9D3Q - chains E and J of the 10 polymer chains in the assembly; structure by electron microscopy, 2.80 A resolution.

# Chain E
Name: Histone H3.2
Organism: Homo sapiens
UniProt: Q71DI3 (H32_HUMAN); residues 40-135 here correspond to UniProt positions 41-136 (UniProt number = residue number + 1)
Sequence (96 residues; numbered 40 to 135; the number before each row is that of its first residue):
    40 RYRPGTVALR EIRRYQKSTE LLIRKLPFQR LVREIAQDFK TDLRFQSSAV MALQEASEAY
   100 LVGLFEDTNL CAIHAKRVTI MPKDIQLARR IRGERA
Swiss-Prot annotation at these positions:
  - modified residue: Tyr41 (Phosphotyrosine), Lys56 (N6,N6,N6-trimethyllysine), Ser57 (Phosphoserine), Lys64 (N6-(2-hydroxyisobutyryl)lysine), Lys79 (N6,N6,N6-trimethyllysine), Thr80 (Phosphothreonine), Ser86 (Phosphoserine), Thr107 (Phosphothreonine), Lys115 (N6-acetyllysine), Lys122 (N6-(2-hydroxyisobutyryl)lysine)
  - lipidation: Cys110 (S-palmitoyl cysteine)

# Chain J
Molecule: 5S rDNA (coding strand)
Organism: Xenopus borealis
Sequence (109 nucleotides; row label = number of the first residue in the row; numbers below 1 keep their minus sign (DA-50 is residue -50)):
   -50 ACTTTCAGGG TGGTATGGCC GTAGGCGAGC ACAAGGCTGA CTTTTCCTCC CCTTGTGCTG
    10 CCTTCTGGGG GGGGCCCAGC TCCTCCCCAT GCCAGGGTCT TTTCCCCCA

# How chain E and chain J interact
Pairs across the interface (17):
  Arg42(E) with DT-6(J), phosphate contact; DC-5(J), salt bridge to the phosphate
  Arg63(E) with DC-14(J), sugar contact; DT-13(J), phosphate contact
  Arg72(E) with DA-23(J), salt bridge to the phosphate
  Arg83(E) with DG-24(J), hydrogen bond to the sugar; DA-23(J), phosphate contact
  Phe84(E) with DG-24(J), sugar contact; DA-23(J), hydrogen bond to the phosphate
  Gln85(E) with DG-24(J), phosphate contact
  Arg116(E) with DT-3(J), phosphate contact; DC-2(J), phosphate contact
  Val117(E) with DC-4(J), phosphate contact; DT-3(J), hydrogen bond to the phosphate
  Thr118(E) with DC-4(J), hydrogen bond to the phosphate; DT-3(J), hydrogen bond to the phosphate
  Met120(E) with DC-2(J), phosphate contact
Interface residues without a listed pair, chain E (13 interface residues in all): Pro43, Ser86, Lys115

# Overview
Chain E and chain J form an interface of 13 and 9 residues respectively, with 5 hydrogen bonds and 2 salt
bridges. Among the polar pairs are Arg83(E)-DG-24(J), Phe84(E)-DA-23(J) and Val117(E)-DT-3(J).
Chain E is Histone H3.2 (Homo sapiens) and chain J is 5S rDNA (coding strand) (Xenopus borealis); the
structure, 167-bp 5S rDNA nucleosome - open II, was determined by electron microscopy together with 9D3K,
9D3L, 9D3N, 9D3O, 9D3R, 9D3S and 9D3T from the same study.
